1K6Q - chains L and H; structure by X-ray diffraction, 2.40 A resolution.

Chain L:
Protein: immunoglobulin Fab D3, light chain
Source organism: Mus musculus
Notes: fragment: Fab fragment
UniProt: Q9R1A5 (Q9R1A5_MOUSE); residue numbers follow UniProt; this construct covers 5-210
Sequence (210 residues; each row starts with the number of its first residue):
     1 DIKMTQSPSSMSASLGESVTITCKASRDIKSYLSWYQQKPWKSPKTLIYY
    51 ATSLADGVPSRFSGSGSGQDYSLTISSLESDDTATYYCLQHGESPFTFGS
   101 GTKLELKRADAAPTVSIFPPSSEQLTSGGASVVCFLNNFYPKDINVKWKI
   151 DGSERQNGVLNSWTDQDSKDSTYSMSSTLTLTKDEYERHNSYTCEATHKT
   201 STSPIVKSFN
Disordered / not traced: 198-203
Disulfide bonds: C23-C88, C134-C194

Chain H:
Protein: immunoglobulin Fab D3, heavy chain
Source organism: Mus musculus
Notes: fragment: Fab fragment; antibody fragment or engineered binder
Sequence (216 residues; each row starts with the number of its first residue):
     1 EVQLQQSGAELVRPGALVKLSCKASGFNIKDYYMHWVKQRPEQGLELIGW
    51 IDPENGNTIYDPKFQDKASITADTSSNTAYLQLSSLTSEDTAVYYCARDT
   101 AAYFDYWGQGTTLTVSSAKTTPPSVYPLAPGSAAQTNSMVTLGCLVKGYF
   151 PEPVTVTWNSGSLSSGVHTFPAVLQSDLYTLSSSVTVPSSTWPSETVTCN
   201 VAHPASSTKVDKKKIP
Disordered / not traced: 134-136
Disulfide bonds: C22-C96, C144-C199

Interface between chain L and chain H:
Contacting residue pairs - 66 pairs, chain L then chain H:
  Y36(L) - Y103(H)
  Y36(L) - F104(H)  hydrogen bond (side chain-backbone)
  Q38(L) - Q39(H)  hydrogen bond
  W41(L) - P171(H)  hydrophobic
  K42(L) - Y95(H)
  S43(L) - Y95(H)
  S43(L) - W107(H)
  P44(L) - L45(H)  hydrophobic
  P44(L) - W107(H)
  T46(L) - Y103(H)
  T46(L) - F104(H)  hydrogen bond (side chain-backbone)
  Y49(L) - A102(H)
  Y49(L) - Y103(H)  hydrophobic
  Y87(L) - Q39(H)
  Y87(L) - Q43(H)
  Y87(L) - G44(H)
  Y87(L) - L45(H)  hydrophobic
  L89(L) - L47(H)  hydrophobic
  L89(L) - F104(H)  hydrophobic
  H91(L) - A101(H)  hydrogen bond (side chain-backbone)
  H91(L) - A102(H)
  S94(L) - W50(H)  hydrogen bond
  S94(L) - I59(H)
  F96(L) - L47(H)
  F96(L) - D99(H)
  T97(L) - L47(H)
  F98(L) - L45(H)
  F98(L) - L47(H)  hydrophobic
  F98(L) - F104(H)  hydrophobic
  S116(L) - T141(H)
  F118(L) - L128(H)
  F118(L) - A129(H)
  F118(L) - P130(H)
  F118(L) - T141(H)
  F118(L) - L142(H)  hydrophobic
  F118(L) - G143(H)
  P119(L) - A129(H)
  P119(L) - P130(H)
  S121(L) - Y126(H)
  S121(L) - P127(H)
  E123(L) - Y126(H)
  E123(L) - P127(H)
  Q124(L) - Y126(H)
  V133(L) - L128(H)  hydrophobic
  F135(L) - G143(H)
  F135(L) - F170(H)  hydrophobic
  F135(L) - S182(H)
  F135(L) - S183(H)
  F135(L) - S184(H)
  N137(L) - H168(H)  hydrogen bond
  N137(L) - F170(H)
  N137(L) - S184(H)
  N138(L) - H168(H)
  L160(L) - Q175(H)
  S162(L) - F170(H)
  S162(L) - P171(H)  hydrogen bond (side chain-backbone)
  W163(L) - P171(H)
  T164(L) - T169(H)
  T164(L) - F170(H)
  D167(L) - H168(H)  salt bridge
  S174(L) - H168(H)  hydrogen bond
  S174(L) - F170(H)
  M175(L) - F170(H)
  S176(L) - F170(H)
  S176(L) - S182(H)  hydrogen bond
  F209(L) - S132(H)
Interface residues without a listed pair, chain L (45 interface residues in all): S34, Y50, P95, T114, I117, S127, S131, N161, D165, K169, T180
Interface residues without a listed pair, chain H (45 interface residues in all): H35, V37, E42, Y60, D61, P62, D105, G108, M139, L145, K147, S165, V173, K212

Overview:
The chain L/chain H interface involves 45 residues from each chain; the contacts include 9 hydrogen bonds and
1 salt bridge. Among the polar pairs are D167(L)-H168(H), Y36(L)-F104(H) and Q38(L)-Q39(H).
Chain L is immunoglobulin Fab D3, light chain and chain H is immunoglobulin Fab D3, heavy chain, both from Mus
musculus; the structure, Crystal structure of antibody Fab fragment D3, was determined by X-ray diffraction.
